PDB entry 7L05 | X-ray diffraction, 2.21 A resolution | chains C and E of the 6 polymer chains in the assembly

== Chain C ==
Protein: Tubulin alpha-1B chain
From: Sus scrofa
UniProt: Q2XVP4 (TBA1B_PIG); numbering as in UniProt (aligned over 1-451)
Chain sequence (451 residues; row label = number of the first residue in the row):
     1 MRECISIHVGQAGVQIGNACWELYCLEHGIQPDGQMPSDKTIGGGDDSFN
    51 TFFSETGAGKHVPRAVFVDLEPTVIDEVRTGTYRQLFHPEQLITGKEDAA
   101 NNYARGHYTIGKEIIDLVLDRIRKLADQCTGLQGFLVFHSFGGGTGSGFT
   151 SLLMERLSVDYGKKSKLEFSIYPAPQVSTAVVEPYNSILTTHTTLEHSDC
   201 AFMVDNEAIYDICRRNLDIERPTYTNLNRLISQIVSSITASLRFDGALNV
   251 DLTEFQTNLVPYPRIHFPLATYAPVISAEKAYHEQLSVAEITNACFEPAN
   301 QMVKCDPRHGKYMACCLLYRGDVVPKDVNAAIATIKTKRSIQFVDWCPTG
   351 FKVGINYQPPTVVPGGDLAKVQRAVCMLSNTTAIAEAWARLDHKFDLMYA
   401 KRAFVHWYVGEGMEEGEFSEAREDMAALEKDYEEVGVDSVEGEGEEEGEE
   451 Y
Disordered / not traced: 441-451
Bound ions: Ca2+ site 1: D39, T41, G44, E55; Ca2+ site 2: E284 (shared with 1 residue of chain B)
Small-molecule neighbours: GTP (guanosine-5'-triphosphate): G10, Q11, A12, Q15, I16, D69, D98, A99, A100, N101, S140, G142, G143, G144, T145, G146, I171, P173, V177, S178, T179, E183, N206, Y224, L227, N228, I231
Swiss-Prot annotation at these positions:
  - motif: M1 to C4 (MREC motif)
  - active site: E254
  - binding site (GTP): G10, Q11, A12, Q15, E71, A99, S140, G143, G144, T145, G146, T179, E183, N206, Y224, N228, L252
  - binding site (Mg(2+)): E71
  - site: Y451 (Involved in polymerization)
  - modified residue: K40 (N6,N6,N6-trimethyllysine), S48 (Phosphoserine), S232 (Phosphoserine), Y282 (3'-nitrotyrosine), R339 (Omega-N-methylarginine), S439 (Phosphoserine), E443 (5-glutamyl polyglutamate), E445 (5-glutamyl polyglutamate), Y451 (3'-nitrotyrosine)
  - cross-link (Glycyl lysine isopeptide (Lys-Gly)): K326 (interchain with G-Cter in ubiquitin), K370 (interchain with G-Cter in ubiquitin)

== Chain E ==
Protein: Stathmin-4
From: Rattus norvegicus
UniProt: P63043 (STMN4_RAT); residues 5-145 here correspond to UniProt positions 49-189 (UniProt number = residue number + 44)
Chain sequence (149 residues; each row starts with the number of its first residue):
     3 MADMEVIELNKCTSGQSFEVILKPPSFDGVPEFNASLPRRRDPSLEEIQK
    53 KLEAAEERRKYQEAELLKHLAEKREHEREVIQKAIEENNNFIKMAKEKLA
   103 QKMESNKENREAHLAAMLERLQEKDKHAEEVRKNKELKEEASRHHHHHH
Disordered / not traced: 3-5, 29-43, 142-151
Construct notes: initiating methionine (3); cloning artifact (4); expression tag (146-151)
Swiss-Prot annotation at these positions:
  - modified residue: S46 (Phosphoserine)

== Interface between chain C and chain E ==
Contacting residue pairs (33):
  H107(C) with K104(E); M105(E)
  Y108(C) with K104(E); M105(E), hydrophobic; N108(E)
  T109(C) with R112(E)
  K112(C) with M105(E)
  L152(C) with L101(E), hydrophobic
  E155(C) with L101(E); K104(E), salt bridge
  R156(C) with L101(E)
  S158(C) with F93(E); I94(E)
  V159(C) with I94(E); A97(E), hydrophobic; K98(E)
  G162(C) with I94(E)
  K163(C) with N90(E); F93(E)
  T193(C) with K104(E)
  E196(C) with F93(E)
  H197(C) with F93(E)
  V409(C) with H115(E), hydrogen bond (backbone-side chain)
  G410(C) with R112(E); H115(E)
  E411(C) with N108(E), hydrogen bond (backbone-side chain); R112(E), salt bridge
  G412(C) with N108(E), hydrogen bond (backbone-side chain); N111(E), hydrogen bond (backbone-side chain); R112(E)
  M413(C) with N108(E)
  E414(C) with S107(E); N111(E), hydrogen bond

== In short ==
20 residues of chain C and 13 residues of chain E are in contact, with 5 hydrogen bonds and 2 salt bridges.
Polar pairs include E155(C)-K104(E), E411(C)-R112(E) and V409(C)-H115(E). Bound to chain C: GTP.
Chain C is Tubulin alpha-1B chain (Sus scrofa) and chain E is Stathmin-4 (Rattus norvegicus); the structure,
Complex of novel maytansinoid M24 bound to T2R-TTL (two tubulin alpha/beta heterodimers, RB3 stathmin-like
domain, and ..., was determined by X-ray diffraction.
